PDB entry 6DZK | electron microscopy, 3.60 A resolution | chains A and Q of the 23 polymer chains in the assembly

[Chain A]
Molecule: 16S rRNA
Organism: Mycobacterium smegmatis str. MC2 155
Sequence (1511 nucleotides; each row starts with the number of its first residue):
     7 UUUGGAGAGUUUGAUCCUGGCUCAGGACGAACGCUGGCGGCGUGCUUAAC
    57 ACAUGCAAGUCGAACGGAAAGGCCCUUUCGGGGGUACUCGAGUGGCGAAC
   107 GGGUGAGUAACACGUGGGUGAUCUGCCCUGCACUUUGGGAUAAGCCUGGG
   157 AAACUGGGUCUAAUACCGAAUACACCCUGCUGGUCGCAUGGCCUGGUAGG
   207 GGAAAGCUUUUGCGGUGUGGGAUGGGCCCGCGGCCUAUCAGCUUGUUGGU
   257 GGGGUGAUGGCCUACCAAGGCGACGACGGGUAGCCGGCCUGAGAGGGUGA
   307 CCGGCCACACUGGGACUGAGAUACGGCCCAGACUCCUACGGGAGGCAGCA
   357 GUGGGGAAUAUUGCACAAUGGGCGCAAGCCUGAUGCAGCGACGCCGCGUG
   407 AGGGAUGACGGCCUUCGGGUUGUAAACCUCUUUCAGCACAGACGAAGCGC
   457 AAGUGACGGUAUGUGCAGAAGAAGGACCGGCCAACUACGUGCCAGCAGCC
   507 GCGGUAAUACGUAGGGUCCGAGCGUUGUCCGGAAUUACUGGGCGUAAAGA
   557 GCUCGUAGGUGGUUUGUCGCGUUGUUCGUGAAAACUCACAGCUUAACUGU
   607 GGGCGUGCGGGCGAUACGGGCAGACUAGAGUACUGCAGGGGAGACUGGAA
   657 UUCCUGGUGUAGCGGUGGAAUGCGCAGAUAUCAGGAGGAACACCGGUGGC
   707 GAAGGCGGGUCUCUGGGCAGUAACUGACGCUGAGGAGCGAAAGCGUGGGG
   757 AGCGAACAGGAUUAGAUACCCUGGUAGUCCACGCCGUAAACGGUGGGUAC
   807 UAGGUGUGGGUUUCCUUCCUUGGGAUCCGUGCCGUAGCUAACGCAUUAAG
   857 UACCCCGCCUGGGGAGUACGGCCGCAAGGCUAAAACUCAAAGGAAUUGAC
   907 GGGGGCCCGCACAAGCGGCGGAGCAUGUGGAUUAAUUCGAUGCAACGCGA
   957 AGAACCUUACCUGGGUUUGACAUGCACAGGACGCCGGCAGAGAUGUCGGU
  1007 UCCCUUGUGGCCUGUGUGCAGGUGGUGCAUGGCUGUCGUCAGCUCGUGUC
  1057 GUGAGAUGUUGGGUUAAGUCCCGCAACGAGCGCAACCCUUGUCUCAUGUU
  1107 GCCAGCACGUUAUGGUGGGGACUCGUGAGAGACUGCCGGGGUCAACUCGG
  1157 AGGAAGGUGGGGAUGACGUCAAGUCAUCAUGCCCCUUAUGUCCAGGGCUU
  1207 CACACAUGCUACAAUGGCCGGUACAAAGGGCUGCGAUGCCGUGAGGUGGA
  1257 GCGAAUCCUUUCAAAGCCGGUCUCAGUUCGGAUCGGGGUCUGCAACUCGA
  1307 CCCCGUGAAGUCGGAGUCGCUAGUAAUCGCAGAUCAGCAACGCUGCGGUG
  1357 AAUACGUUCCCGGGCCUUGUACACACCGCCCGUCACGUCAUGAAAGUCGG
  1407 UAACACCCGAAGCCGGUGGCCUAACCCUUGUGGAGGGAGCCGUCGAAGGU
  1457 GGGAUCGGCGAUUGGGACGAAGUCGUAACAAGGUAGCCGUACCGGAAGGU
  1507 GCGGCUGGAUC

[Chain Q]
Protein: 30S ribosomal protein S17
Organism: Mycobacterium smegmatis (strain ATCC 700084 / mc(2)155)
Reference sequence: A0QSE0 (RS17_MYCS2); numbering as in UniProt (aligned over 1-98)
Sequence (98 residues; each row starts with the number of its first residue):
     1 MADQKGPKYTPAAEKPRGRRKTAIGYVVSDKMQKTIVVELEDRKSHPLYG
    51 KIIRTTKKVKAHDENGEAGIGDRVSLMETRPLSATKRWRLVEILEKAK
Disordered / not traced: 1-3, 98

[Interface between chain A and chain Q]
Residue-residue contacts (80):
  G124(A) / Arg-19(Q)  sugar contact
  G124(A) / Arg-20(Q)  hydrogen bond to the sugar
  U125(A) / Gly-18(Q)  phosphate contact
  U125(A) / Arg-20(Q)  sugar contact
  G126(A) / Lys-15(Q)  base contact
  G126(A) / Arg-17(Q)  sugar contact
  A127(A) / Arg-20(Q)  salt bridge to the phosphate
  A127(A) / Arg-80(Q)  phosphate contact
  G136(A) / Gly-6(Q)  sugar contact
  G136(A) / Pro-7(Q)  hydrogen bond to the sugar
  G136(A) / Lys-8(Q)  hydrogen bond to the base
  C137(A) / Lys-5(Q)  phosphate contact
  C137(A) / Gly-6(Q)  hydrogen bond to the phosphate
  C137(A) / Pro-7(Q)  sugar contact
  C137(A) / Lys-8(Q)  sugar contact
  A138(A) / Lys-5(Q)  salt bridge to the phosphate
  G192(A) / Arg-17(Q)  hydrogen bond to the sugar
  C193(A) / Arg-17(Q)  hydrogen bond to the sugar
  C193(A) / Gly-18(Q)  hydrogen bond to the base
  C193(A) / Arg-19(Q)  base contact
  C193(A) / Arg-20(Q)  base contact
  C193(A) / Met-77(Q)  sugar contact
  C193(A) / Arg-89(Q)  hydrogen bond to the phosphate
  A194(A) / Arg-17(Q)  base contact
  A194(A) / Thr-79(Q)  hydrogen bond to the base
  A194(A) / Arg-89(Q)  hydrogen bond to the base
  U195(A) / Thr-79(Q)  base contact
  U200(A) / Lys-8(Q)  base contact
  U200(A) / Tyr-9(Q)  hydrogen bond to the sugar
  G225(A) / Thr-10(Q)  hydrogen bond to the sugar
  G226(A) / Thr-10(Q)  sugar contact
  G226(A) / Pro-11(Q)  phosphate contact
  G226(A) / Ala-12(Q)  phosphate contact
  G227(A) / Ala-12(Q)  phosphate contact
  G227(A) / Ala-13(Q)  hydrogen bond to the phosphate
  C234(A) / Arg-87(Q)  phosphate contact
  C235(A) / Arg-87(Q)  salt bridge to the phosphate
  G236(A) / Lys-57(Q)  hydrogen bond to the phosphate
  C237(A) / Lys-44(Q)  hydrogen bond to the phosphate
  C237(A) / Lys-57(Q)  salt bridge to the phosphate
  G238(A) / Lys-44(Q)  salt bridge to the phosphate
  U253(A) / Met-32(Q)  hydrogen bond to the sugar
  G254(A) / Gln-33(Q)  hydrogen bond to the sugar
  G254(A) / Thr-35(Q)  sugar contact
  G254(A) / Ser-83(Q)  sugar contact
  G254(A) / Ala-84(Q)  phosphate contact
  G254(A) / Thr-85(Q)  phosphate contact
  G254(A) / Lys-86(Q)  hydrogen bond to the phosphate
  G255(A) / Gln-33(Q)  sugar contact
  G255(A) / Lys-34(Q)  hydrogen bond to the phosphate
  G255(A) / Leu-82(Q)  phosphate contact
  G255(A) / Ser-83(Q)  phosphate contact
  G255(A) / Lys-86(Q)  salt bridge to the phosphate
  U256(A) / Lys-34(Q)  salt bridge to the phosphate
  U264(A) / Arg-80(Q)  hydrogen bond to the sugar
  U264(A) / Pro-81(Q)  hydrogen bond to the sugar
  G265(A) / Arg-80(Q)  salt bridge to the phosphate
  G265(A) / Pro-81(Q)  sugar contact
  G265(A) / Leu-82(Q)  phosphate contact
  G265(A) / Ser-83(Q)  sugar contact
  G265(A) / Ala-84(Q)  sugar contact
  G266(A) / Leu-82(Q)  phosphate contact
  C267(A) / Ala-84(Q)  phosphate contact
  A273(A) / Gln-33(Q)  sugar contact
  G275(A) / Lys-31(Q)  salt bridge to the phosphate
  G275(A) / Met-32(Q)  hydrogen bond to the sugar
  G276(A) / Ser-29(Q)  hydrogen bond to the phosphate
  G276(A) / Met-32(Q)  sugar contact
  G276(A) / Lys-60(Q)  hydrogen bond to the phosphate
  C277(A) / Lys-58(Q)  salt bridge to the phosphate
  C277(A) / Lys-60(Q)  salt bridge to the phosphate
  G278(A) / Lys-58(Q)  salt bridge to the phosphate
  C280(A) / Thr-55(Q)  hydrogen bond to the base
  C280(A) / Thr-56(Q)  hydrogen bond to the base
  C544(A) / Leu-48(Q)  base contact
  C544(A) / Tyr-49(Q)  sugar contact
  G565(A) / Arg-54(Q)  phosphate contact
  U566(A) / Lys-51(Q)  phosphate contact
  G577(A) / Ile-52(Q)  sugar contact
  G625(A) / Arg-43(Q)  hydrogen bond to the sugar
Interface residues without a listed pair, chain A (43 interface residues in all): G123, C199, G617, C861
Interface residues without a listed pair, chain Q (46 interface residues in all): Lys-21, Glu-64, Glu-78

[Overview]
The interface between chain A and chain Q involves 43 residues on one side and 46 on the other; the contacts
include 27 hydrogen bonds and 12 salt bridges. Polar contacts include G136(A)/Lys-8(Q), C193(A)/Gly-18(Q) and
A194(A)/Thr-79(Q).
Here chain A is 16S rRNA (Mycobacterium smegmatis str. MC2 155) and chain Q is 30S ribosomal protein S17
(Mycobacterium smegmatis (strain ATCC 700084 / mc(2)155)). Entry 6DZK (Cryo-EM Structure of Mycobacterium
smegmatis C(minus) 30S ribosomal subunit with MPY) was determined by electron microscopy, deposited together
with 6DZP and 6DZI.
